8R84 - chains L and K of the 6 polymer chains in the assembly; structure by electron microscopy, 3.60 A resolution.

== Chain L (and K) ==
Molecule: Ig-like domain-containing protein
Source organism: Homo sapiens
Notes: chain K of this document is another copy of the same molecule, construct and numbering; everything in this record applies to it too
Reference sequence: A0A7N5JWI9 (A0A7N5JWI9_AILME); residues 229-576 here correspond to UniProt positions 106-453 (UniProt number = residue number - 123)
Sequence (361 residues; row label = number of the first residue in the row):
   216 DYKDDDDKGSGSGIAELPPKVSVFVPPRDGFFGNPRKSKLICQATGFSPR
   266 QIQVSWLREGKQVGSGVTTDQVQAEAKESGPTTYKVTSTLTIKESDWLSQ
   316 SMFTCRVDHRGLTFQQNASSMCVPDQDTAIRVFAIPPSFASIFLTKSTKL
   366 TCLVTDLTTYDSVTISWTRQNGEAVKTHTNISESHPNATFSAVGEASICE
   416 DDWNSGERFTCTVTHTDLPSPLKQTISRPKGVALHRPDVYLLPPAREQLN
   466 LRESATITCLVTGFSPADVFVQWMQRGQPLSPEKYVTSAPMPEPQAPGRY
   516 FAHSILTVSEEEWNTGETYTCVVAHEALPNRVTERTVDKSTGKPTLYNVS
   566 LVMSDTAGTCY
Unresolved in the structure: 216-344 (chain K: 216-447, 570-576)
Disulfides: C367-C426, C474-C536
Sequence notes: expression tag (216-228)

== How chain L and chain K interact ==
Contacting residue pairs - 35 pairs, chain L then chain K:
  Y455(L) - E462(K)
  Y455(L) - Q463(K)
  L457(L) - L457(K)  hydrophobic
  E462(L) - V454(K)
  E462(L) - Y455(K)
  E462(L) - R550(K)  salt bridge
  T471(L) - L475(K)
  T473(L) - L457(K)
  L475(L) - T471(K)
  E498(L) - P509(K)
  V501(L) - M506(K)  hydrophobic
  Q510(L) - S469(K)
  Q510(L) - T522(K)
  F516(L) - V501(K)  hydrophobic
  F516(L) - I520(K)  hydrophobic
  H518(L) - H518(K)  hydrogen bond
  T522(L) - Q510(K)
  K558(L) - R461(K)
  T560(L) - K558(K)
  T560(L) - T560(K)
  T560(L) - L561(K)  hydrogen bond (backbone-backbone)
  Y562(L) - L561(K)  hydrogen bond (backbone-backbone)
  Y562(L) - Y562(K)  hydrophobic
  Y562(L) - N563(K)
  N563(L) - N563(K)
  V564(L) - N563(K)
  V564(L) - V564(K)
  V564(L) - S565(K)  hydrogen bond (backbone-backbone)
  S565(L) - S565(K)
  L566(L) - S565(K)  hydrogen bond (backbone-backbone)
  L566(L) - L566(K)
  L566(L) - V567(K)  hydrogen bond (backbone-backbone)
  V567(L) - V567(K)  hydrophobic
  M568(L) - V567(K)  hydrogen bond (backbone-backbone)
  M568(L) - S569(K)
Interface residues without a listed pair, chain L (28 interface residues in all): A460, Q463, L466, M506, P509, G557, L561
Interface residues without a listed pair, chain K (33 interface residues in all): D453, L456, P458, A460, E498, M568

== Summary ==
28 residues of chain L face 33 of chain K across their interface; the contacts include 7 hydrogen bonds and 1
salt bridge. Polar contacts include E462(L)-R550(K), H518(L)-H518(K) and T560(L)-L561(K).
Chain L and chain K are both Ig-like domain-containing protein (Homo sapiens); the structure, pentameric
IgMFc-AIM complex focused refinement, was determined by electron microscopy together with 8R83 from the same
study.
